PDB entry 7B25 | X-ray diffraction, 2.34 A resolution | chains B and E of the 8 polymer chains in the assembly

Chain B:
Molecule: DtxR family iron (Metal) dependent repressor
From: Saccharopolyspora erythraea (strain ATCC 11635 / DSM 40517 / JCM 4748 / NBRC 13426 / NCIMB 8594 / NRRL 2338)
UniProt: A0A2A9J1W2 (A0A2A9J1W2_SACEN); numbering as in UniProt (aligned over 1-231)
Chain sequence (233 residues; numbered -1 to 231; the number before each row is that of its first residue; numbers below 1 keep their minus sign (Gly-1 is residue -1)):
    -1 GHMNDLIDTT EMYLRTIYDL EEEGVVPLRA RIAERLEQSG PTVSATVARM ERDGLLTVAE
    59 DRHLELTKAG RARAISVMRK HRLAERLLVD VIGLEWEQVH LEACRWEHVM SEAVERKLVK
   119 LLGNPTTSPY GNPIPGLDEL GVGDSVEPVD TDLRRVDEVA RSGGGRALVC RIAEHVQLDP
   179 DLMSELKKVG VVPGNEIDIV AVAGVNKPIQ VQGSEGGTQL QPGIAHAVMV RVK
Not modelled in the structure: -1 to 2, 141-142
Sequence notes: expression tag (-1 to 0); engineered mutation Ala43 (Gln in A0A2A9J1W2)
Metal / ion sites: Co2+ site 1: Met10, Cys102, Glu105, His106; Co2+ site 2: His79, Glu83, His98, Glu172, Gln175

Chain E:
Molecule: consensus DNA-binding sequence
Sequence (29 nucleotides; each row starts with the number of its first residue):
     1 CGTACTTAGG TTAGCCTAAC CTAAGTACG

How chain B and chain E interact:
Contacting residue pairs (15):
  Leu4(B) - DC15(E)  phosphate contact
  Thr7(B) - DG14(E)  sugar contact
  Thr7(B) - DC15(E)  hydrogen bond to the phosphate
  Glu35(B) - DC16(E)  phosphate contact
  Gln36(B) - DC15(E)  hydrogen bond to the phosphate
  Gln36(B) - DC16(E)  phosphate contact
  Ser37(B) - DC16(E)  hydrogen bond to the phosphate
  Ser37(B) - DT17(E)  base contact
  Pro39(B) - DT17(E)  base contact
  Pro39(B) - DA18(E)  base contact
  Thr40(B) - DC15(E)  sugar contact
  Thr40(B) - DC16(E)  hydrogen bond to the phosphate
  Arg47(B) - DA13(E)  phosphate contact
  Arg47(B) - DG14(E)  salt bridge to the phosphate
  Arg50(B) - DA13(E)  salt bridge to the phosphate
Interface residues without a listed pair, chain B (10 interface residues in all): Thr8

Summary:
10 residues of chain B and 6 residues of chain E are in contact, with 4 hydrogen bonds and 2 salt bridges.
Polar contacts include Thr7(B)-DC15(E), Gln36(B)-DC15(E) and Ser37(B)-DC16(E). The Co2+ site 1 is built by
Met10(B), Cys102(B), Glu105(B) and His106(B).
Here chain B is DtxR family iron (Metal) dependent repressor (Saccharopolyspora erythraea (strain ATCC 11635 /
DSM 40517 / JCM 4748 / NBRC 13426 / NCIMB 8594 / NRRL 2338)) and chain E is consensus DNA-binding sequence.
Entry 7B25 (DtxR-like iron-dependent regulator IdeR (Q43A variant) complexed with cobalt and its consensus
DNA-binding sequence) was determined by X-ray diffraction together with 7B1V, 7B1Y, 7B20, 7B23 and 7B24 from
the same study.
